PDB entry 3WZ0 | X-ray diffraction, 2.79 A resolution | chains F and C of the 4 polymer chains in the assembly

== Chain F ==
Protein: Ribonuclease P protein component 3
Organism: Thermococcus kodakarensis KOD1
Notes: EC 3.1.26.5
Reference sequence: Q5JH47 (RNP3_THEKO); residues 1-220 here = UniProt positions 1-220
Chain sequence (220 residues; row label = number of the first residue in the row):
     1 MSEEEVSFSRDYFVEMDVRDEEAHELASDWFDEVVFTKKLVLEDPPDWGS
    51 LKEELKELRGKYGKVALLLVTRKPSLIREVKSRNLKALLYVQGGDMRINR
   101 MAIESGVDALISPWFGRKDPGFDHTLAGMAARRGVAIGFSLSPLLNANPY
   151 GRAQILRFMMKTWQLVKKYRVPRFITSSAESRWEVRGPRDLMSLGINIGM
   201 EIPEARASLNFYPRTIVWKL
Disordered / not traced: 1-11, 218-220

== Chain C ==
Protein: Ribonuclease P protein component 2
Organism: Thermococcus kodakarensis KOD1
Notes: EC 3.1.26.5
Reference sequence: Q5JJ62 (RNP2_THEKO); numbering as in UniProt (aligned over 1-120)
Chain sequence (120 residues; numbered 1 to 120; the number before each row is that of its first residue):
     1 MREKPKYLPPTLRDKNRYIAFQVIGERPFKKDEIKKAVWEASLSALGYLG
    51 SARAKPWFIKFDEKSQTGIVRVDRKHVEELRFALTMLTEINGSKVIFRTL
   101 GVSGTIKRLKRKFLAEYGWR
Disordered / not traced: 1-14, 120

== Interface between chain F and chain C ==
Pairs across the interface (15):
  Pro-149(F) / Leu-43(C)
  Pro-149(F) / Tyr-48(C)
  Tyr-150(F) / Trp-39(C)  hydrophobic
  Arg-152(F) / Tyr-48(C)
  Ala-153(F) / Tyr-48(C)
  Ala-153(F) / Ala-52(C)
  Gln-154(F) / Trp-39(C)
  Leu-156(F) / Tyr-48(C)  hydrophobic
  Leu-156(F) / Ala-52(C)  hydrophobic
  Arg-157(F) / Ala-52(C)
  Arg-157(F) / Lys-55(C)
  Met-160(F) / Ala-52(C)
  Met-160(F) / Arg-53(C)
  Asn-197(F) / Leu-49(C)
  Asn-197(F) / Arg-53(C)  hydrogen bond
Interface residues without a listed pair, chain C (9 interface residues in all): Ser-51, Trp-57

== Summary ==
The chain F/chain C interface involves 9 residues from each chain; the contacts include 1 hydrogen bond. Its
one hydrogen-bonded contact is Asn-197(F)/Arg-53(C).
Chain F is Ribonuclease P protein component 3 and chain C is Ribonuclease P protein component 2, both from
Thermococcus kodakarensis KOD1; the structure, On archaeal homologs of the human RNase P proteins Pop5 and
Rpp30 in the hyperthermophilic archaeon ..., was determined by X-ray diffraction, deposited together with
3WYZ.
